PDB entry 7M3T | X-ray diffraction, 3.20 A resolution | chains G and V of the 39 polymer chains in the assembly

[Chain G]
Name: Coat protein
Organism: Satellite tobacco mosaic virus
UniProtKB: P17574 (COAT_STMV); residues 1-159 here = UniProt positions 1-159
Sequence (159 residues; row label = number of the first residue in the row):
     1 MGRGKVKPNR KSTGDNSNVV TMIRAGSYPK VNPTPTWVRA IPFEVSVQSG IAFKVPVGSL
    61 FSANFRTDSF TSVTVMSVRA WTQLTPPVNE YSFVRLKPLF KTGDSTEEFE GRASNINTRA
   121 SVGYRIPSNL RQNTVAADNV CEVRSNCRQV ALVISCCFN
Unresolved in the structure: 1-15
Differences from the reference sequence: conflict Ser-128 (Thr in P17574)

[Chain V]
Molecule: 10-nt RNA strand
Organism: Satellite tobacco mosaic virus
Sequence (10 nucleotides; numbered 162 to 171; the number before each row is that of its first residue):
   162 AAAAAAAAAA
Unresolved in the structure: 170-171

[Chain G / chain V interface]
Contacting residue pairs - 8 pairs, chain G then chain V:
  Pro-29(G) / A166(V)  phosphate contact
  Pro-29(G) / A167(V)  phosphate contact
  Lys-30(G) / A166(V)  phosphate contact
  Val-31(G) / A166(V)  phosphate contact
  Asn-32(G) / A164(V)  hydrogen bond to the sugar
  Pro-35(G) / A164(V)  base contact
  Thr-36(G) / A163(V)  hydrogen bond to the sugar
  Thr-36(G) / A164(V)  sugar contact
Also at the interface, not in a pair above, chain G (7 interface residues in all): Val-38
Also at the interface, not in a pair above, chain V (6 interface residues in all): A162, A165

[Overview]
The interface between chain G and chain V involves 7 residues on one side and 6 on the other, with 2 hydrogen
bonds. Polar contacts include Asn-32(G)/A164(V) and Thr-36(G)/A163(V).
Here chain G is Coat protein and chain V is a 10-nt RNA strand, both from Satellite tobacco mosaic virus.
Entry 7M3T (Crystallographic structure of a cubic crystal of STMV (80.7 degree rotation about 111) grown from
chloride) was determined by X-ray diffraction, deposited together with 5BKL, 5BKN, 7M2T, 7M2V, 7M50 and 7M57.
